Entry 5ZEU (electron microscopy, 3.70 A resolution); this record covers chains a and m of the 22 polymer chains in the assembly.

[Chain a]
Molecule: 16S rRNA
Source organism: Mycobacterium smegmatis (strain ATCC 700084 / mc(2)155)
Sequence (1528 nucleotides; numbered 1 to 1528; the number before each row is that of its first residue):
     1 UUUUUGUUUG GAGAGUUUGA UCCUGGCUCA GGACGAACGC UGGCGGCGUG CUUAACACAU
    61 GCAAGUCGAA CGGAAAGGCC CUUUCGGGGG UACUCGAGUG GCGAACGGGU GAGUAACACG
   121 UGGGUGAUCU GCCCUGCACU UUGGGAUAAG CCUGGGAAAC UGGGUCUAAU ACCGAAUACA
   181 CCCUGCUGGU CGCAUGGCCU GGUAGGGGAA AGCUUUUGCG GUGUGGGAUG GGCCCGCGGC
   241 CUAUCAGCUU GUUGGUGGGG UGAUGGCCUA CCAAGGCGAC GACGGGUAGC CGGCCUGAGA
   301 GGGUGACCGG CCACACUGGG ACUGAGAUAC GGCCCAGACU CCUACGGGAG GCAGCAGUGG
   361 GGAAUAUUGC ACAAUGGGCG CAAGCCUGAU GCAGCGACGC CGCGUGAGGG AUGACGGCCU
   421 UCGGGUUGUA AACCUCUUUC AGCACAGACG AAGCGCAAGU GACGGUAUGU GCAGAAGAAG
   481 GACCGGCCAA CUACGUGCCA GCAGCCGCGG UAAUACGUAG GGUCCGAGCG UUGUCCGGAA
   541 UUACUGGGCG UAAAGAGCUC GUAGGUGGUU UGUCGCGUUG UUCGUGAAAA CUCACAGCUU
   601 AACUGUGGGC GUGCGGGCGA UACGGGCAGA CUAGAGUACU GCAGGGGAGA CUGGAAUUCC
   661 UGGUGUAGCG GUGGAAUGCG CAGAUAUCAG GAGGAACACC GGUGGCGAAG GCGGGUCUCU
   721 GGGCAGUAAC UGACGCUGAG GAGCGAAAGC GUGGGGAGCG AACAGGAUUA GAUACCCUGG
   781 UAGUCCACGC CGUAAACGGU GGGUACUAGG UGUGGGUUUC CUUCCUUGGG AUCCGUGCCG
   841 UAGCUAACGC AUUAAGUACC CCGCCUGGGG AGUACGGCCG CAAGGCUAAA ACUCAAAGGA
   901 AUUGACGGGG GCCCGCACAA GCGGCGGAGC AUGUGGAUUA AUUCGAUGCA ACGCGAAGAA
   961 CCUUACCUGG GUUUGACAUG CACAGGACGC CGGCAGAGAU GUCGGUUCCC UUGUGGCCUG
  1021 UGUGCAGGUG GUGCAUGGCU GUCGUCAGCU CGUGUCGUGA GAUGUUGGGU UAAGUCCCGC
  1081 AACGAGCGCA ACCCUUGUCU CAUGUUGCCA GCACGUUAUG GUGGGGACUC GUGAGAGACU
  1141 GCCGGGGUCA ACUCGGAGGA AGGUGGGGAU GACGUCAAGU CAUCAUGCCC CUUAUGUCCA
  1201 GGGCUUCACA CAUGCUACAA UGGCCGGUAC AAAGGGCUGC GAUGCCGUGA GGUGGAGCGA
  1261 AUCCUUUCAA AGCCGGUCUC AGUUCGGAUC GGGGUCUGCA ACUCGACCCC GUGAAGUCGG
  1321 AGUCGCUAGU AAUCGCAGAU CAGCAACGCU GCGGUGAAUA CGUUCCCGGG CCUUGUACAC
  1381 ACCGCCCGUC ACGUCAUGAA AGUCGGUAAC ACCCGAAGCC GGUGGCCUAA CCCUUGUGGA
  1441 GGGAGCCGUC GAAGGUGGGA UCGGCGAUUG GGACGAAGUC GUAACAAGGU AGCCGUACCG
  1501 GAAGGUGCGG CUGGAUCACC UCCUUUCU
Unresolved in the structure: 1-8, 823-826, 1519-1528

[Chain m]
Molecule: 30S ribosomal protein S13
Source organism: Mycobacterium smegmatis (strain ATCC 700084 / mc(2)155)
UniProtKB: A0QSL5 (RS13_MYCS2); numbering as in UniProt (aligned over 1-124)
Amino-acid sequence (124 residues; row label = number of the first residue in the row):
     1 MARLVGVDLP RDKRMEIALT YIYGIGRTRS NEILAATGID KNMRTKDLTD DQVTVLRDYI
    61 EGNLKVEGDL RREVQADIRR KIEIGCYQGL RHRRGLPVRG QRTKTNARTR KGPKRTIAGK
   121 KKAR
Unresolved in the structure: 1, 118-124

[Interface between chain a and chain m]
Contacting residue pairs (90):
  G929(a) / Arg-108(m)  phosphate contact
  C930(a) / Asn-106(m)  base contact
  C930(a) / Ala-107(m)  phosphate contact
  C930(a) / Arg-108(m)  hydrogen bond to the phosphate
  C930(a) / Thr-109(m)  hydrogen bond to the phosphate
  A931(a) / Gln-101(m)  phosphate contact
  A931(a) / Arg-102(m)  phosphate contact
  A931(a) / Asn-106(m)  hydrogen bond to the base
  U932(a) / Arg-102(m)  salt bridge to the phosphate
  U932(a) / Thr-105(m)  hydrogen bond to the base
  U932(a) / Asn-106(m)  base contact
  G933(a) / Arg-102(m)  salt bridge to the phosphate
  G933(a) / Thr-105(m)  base contact
  U934(a) / Lys-104(m)  base contact
  U934(a) / Thr-105(m)  base contact
  G935(a) / Lys-104(m)  base contact
  G936(a) / Lys-104(m)  base contact
  U1206(a) / Arg-91(m)  sugar contact
  U1206(a) / Gln-101(m)  phosphate contact
  U1206(a) / Thr-103(m)  hydrogen bond to the phosphate
  U1206(a) / Lys-104(m)  phosphate contact
  C1207(a) / Arg-91(m)  salt bridge to the phosphate
  C1207(a) / Leu-96(m)  phosphate contact
  C1207(a) / Thr-103(m)  hydrogen bond to the sugar
  C1207(a) / Lys-104(m)  base contact
  C1207(a) / Lys-111(m)  hydrogen bond to the sugar
  A1208(a) / Leu-96(m)  phosphate contact
  A1208(a) / Lys-111(m)  phosphate contact
  A1208(a) / Arg-115(m)  hydrogen bond to the sugar
  A1208(a) / Ile-117(m)  base contact
  C1209(a) / Lys-104(m)  hydrogen bond to the base
  C1209(a) / Arg-108(m)  salt bridge to the phosphate
  C1209(a) / Lys-111(m)  salt bridge to the phosphate
  C1209(a) / Arg-115(m)  phosphate contact
  C1209(a) / Thr-116(m)  phosphate contact
  C1209(a) / Ile-117(m)  hydrogen bond to the sugar
  A1210(a) / Thr-105(m)  base contact
  A1210(a) / Lys-114(m)  salt bridge to the phosphate
  A1210(a) / Thr-116(m)  hydrogen bond to the phosphate
  C1211(a) / Thr-105(m)  base contact
  U1277(a) / Arg-14(m)  sugar contact
  C1278(a) / Arg-14(m)  sugar contact
  C1278(a) / Arg-44(m)  salt bridge to the phosphate
  U1279(a) / Arg-44(m)  salt bridge to the phosphate
  U1283(a) / Lys-13(m)  hydrogen bond to the phosphate
  U1283(a) / Tyr-21(m)  hydrogen bond to the phosphate
  U1284(a) / Lys-13(m)  salt bridge to the phosphate
  U1284(a) / Arg-14(m)  hydrogen bond to the base
  U1284(a) / Ile-17(m)  sugar contact
  U1284(a) / Tyr-21(m)  hydrogen bond to the phosphate
  U1284(a) / Arg-27(m)  phosphate contact
  C1285(a) / Arg-27(m)  salt bridge to the phosphate
  U1289(a) / Gln-101(m)  hydrogen bond to the phosphate
  U1289(a) / Thr-109(m)  sugar contact
  U1289(a) / Arg-110(m)  hydrogen bond to the sugar
  C1290(a) / Ile-78(m)  sugar contact
  C1290(a) / His-92(m)  phosphate contact
  C1290(a) / Pro-97(m)  phosphate contact
  C1290(a) / Val-98(m)  hydrogen bond to the phosphate
  C1290(a) / Arg-99(m)  salt bridge to the phosphate
  C1290(a) / Arg-110(m)  sugar contact
  G1291(a) / Val-74(m)  sugar contact
  G1291(a) / Asp-77(m)  sugar contact
  G1291(a) / Ile-78(m)  sugar contact
  G1291(a) / Lys-81(m)  salt bridge to the phosphate
  G1291(a) / His-92(m)  salt bridge to the phosphate
  G1291(a) / Arg-99(m)  salt bridge to the phosphate
  G1292(a) / Asp-77(m)  sugar contact
  G1292(a) / Arg-80(m)  salt bridge to the phosphate
  U1303(a) / Tyr-87(m)  sugar contact
  C1304(a) / Arg-91(m)  salt bridge to the phosphate
  C1304(a) / Gly-100(m)  sugar contact
  G1305(a) / Arg-99(m)  phosphate contact
  C1310(a) / Thr-28(m)  hydrogen bond to the phosphate
  C1310(a) / Arg-29(m)  hydrogen bond to the sugar
  G1311(a) / Tyr-23(m)  hydrogen bond to the sugar
  G1311(a) / Gly-24(m)  sugar contact
  G1311(a) / Ile-25(m)  hydrogen bond to the phosphate
  G1311(a) / Gly-26(m)  hydrogen bond to the phosphate
  G1311(a) / Arg-27(m)  phosphate contact
  G1311(a) / Thr-28(m)  hydrogen bond to the phosphate
  G1311(a) / Arg-29(m)  hydrogen bond to the phosphate
  G1311(a) / Leu-70(m)  sugar contact
  U1312(a) / Thr-20(m)  phosphate contact
  U1312(a) / Ile-22(m)  phosphate contact
  U1312(a) / Tyr-23(m)  sugar contact
  U1312(a) / Gly-24(m)  hydrogen bond to the phosphate
  U1312(a) / Ile-25(m)  hydrogen bond to the phosphate
  U1312(a) / Gly-26(m)  hydrogen bond to the phosphate
  G1313(a) / Tyr-23(m)  phosphate contact
Interface residues without a listed pair, chain a (33 interface residues in all): U1205, A1288
Interface residues without a listed pair, chain m (48 interface residues in all): Asp-12, Ser-30, Asn-42, Gln-88, Pro-113

[Overview]
Chain a and chain m form an interface of 33 and 48 residues respectively; the contacts include 28 hydrogen
bonds and 16 salt bridges. Polar pairs include A931(a)/Asn-106(m), U932(a)/Thr-105(m) and C1209(a)/Lys-104(m).
Chain a is 16S rRNA and chain m is 30S ribosomal protein S13, both from Mycobacterium smegmatis (strain ATCC
700084 / mc(2)155); the structure, M. smegmatis P/P state 30S ribosomal subunit, was determined by electron
microscopy together with 5ZEB, 5ZEP, 5ZET and 5ZEY from the same study.
